PDB entry 7VN6 | X-ray diffraction, 2.79 A resolution | chains C and G of the 4 polymer chains in the assembly

Chain C:
Name: Maltodextrin-binding protein, Protein BRASSINAZOLE-RESISTANT 1
Organism: Serratia sp. (strain FS14)
Reference sequence: chimeric construct of A0A4P1LXE0, Q8S307: residues -367 to 0 from A0A4P1LXE0 (A0A4P1LXE0_SERSF) positions 3-370 (UniProt number = residue number + 370); residues 21-90 from Q8S307 positions 21-90 (same numbers)
Chain sequence (439 residues; row label = number of the first residue in the row; note: 20 numbers in that range are skipped by the numbering (no residue carries them; nothing is unmodelled there); numbers below 1 keep their minus sign (Met-368 is residue -368)):
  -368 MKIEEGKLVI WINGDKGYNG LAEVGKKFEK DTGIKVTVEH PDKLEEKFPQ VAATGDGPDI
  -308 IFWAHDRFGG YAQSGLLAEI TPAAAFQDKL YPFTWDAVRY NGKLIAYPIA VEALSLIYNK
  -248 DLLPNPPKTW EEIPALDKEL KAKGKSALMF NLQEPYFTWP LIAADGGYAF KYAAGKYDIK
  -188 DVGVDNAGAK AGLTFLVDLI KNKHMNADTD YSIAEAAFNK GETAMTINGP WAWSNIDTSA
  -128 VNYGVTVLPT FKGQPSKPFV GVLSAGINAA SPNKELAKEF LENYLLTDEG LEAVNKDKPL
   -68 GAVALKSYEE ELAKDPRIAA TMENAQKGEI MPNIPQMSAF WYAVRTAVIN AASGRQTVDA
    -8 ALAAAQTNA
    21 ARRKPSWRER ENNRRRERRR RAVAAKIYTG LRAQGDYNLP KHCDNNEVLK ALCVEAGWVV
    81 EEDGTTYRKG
Not modelled in the structure: -368, 89-90
Construct notes: initiating methionine (-368); engineered mutation Ala-286 (Asp84 in A0A4P1LXE0), Ala-285 (Lys85 in A0A4P1LXE0), Ala-196 (Glu174 in A0A4P1LXE0), Ala-195 (Asn175 in A0A4P1LXE0), Ala-129 (Lys241 in A0A4P1LXE0), Ala-9 (Glu361 in A0A4P1LXE0), Ala-6 (Lys364 in A0A4P1LXE0), Ala-5 (Asp365 in A0A4P1LXE0)

Chain G:
Molecule: 15-nt DNA strand
Sequence (15 nucleotides; row label = number of the first residue in the row; numbers below 1 keep their minus sign (DT-3 is residue -3)):
    -3 TTCGCACGTG CGAAA

Chain C / chain G interface:
Residue-residue contacts (11; chain C residue first):
  Arg23(C) - DT-3(G)  base contact
  Glu29(C) - DT-2(G)  base contact
  Arg36(C) - DT-2(G)  sugar contact
  Arg36(C) - DC-1(G)  salt bridge to the phosphate
  Glu37(C) - DG0(G)  base contact
  Glu37(C) - DC1(G)  hydrogen bond to the base
  Glu37(C) - DA2(G)  base contact
  Arg40(C) - DG0(G)  salt bridge to the phosphate
  Lys61(C) - DA11(G)  salt bridge to the phosphate
  His62(C) - DA10(G)  hydrogen bond to the phosphate
  His62(C) - DA11(G)  salt bridge to the phosphate
Other interface residues (no listed pair), chain C (8 interface residues in all): Asn33

In short:
Chain C and chain G each contribute 8 residues to their interface, with 2 hydrogen bonds and 4 salt bridges.
Polar contacts include Glu37(C)-DC1(G), His62(C)-DA10(G) and Arg36(C)-DC-1(G).
Chain C is Maltodextrin-binding protein, Protein BRASSINAZOLE-RESISTANT 1 (Serratia sp. (strain FS14)) and
chain G is a 15-nt DNA strand; the structure, Crystal structure of MBP-fused BIL1/BZR1 (21-90) in complex with
double-stranded DNA contaning CGCACGTGCG, was determined by X-ray diffraction together with 7VN2, 7VN3, 7VN4,
7VN5, 7VN7 and 7VN8 from the same study.
